PDB entry 3M0O | X-ray diffraction, 1.60 A resolution | chain A

[Chain A]
Name: Monomeric sarcosine oxidase
Organism: Bacillus sp
Notes: EC 1.5.3.1
Reference sequence: P40859 (MSOX_BACB0); residues 1-389 here correspond to UniProt positions 2-390 (UniProt number = residue number + 1)
Chain sequence (389 residues; row label = number of the first residue in the row):
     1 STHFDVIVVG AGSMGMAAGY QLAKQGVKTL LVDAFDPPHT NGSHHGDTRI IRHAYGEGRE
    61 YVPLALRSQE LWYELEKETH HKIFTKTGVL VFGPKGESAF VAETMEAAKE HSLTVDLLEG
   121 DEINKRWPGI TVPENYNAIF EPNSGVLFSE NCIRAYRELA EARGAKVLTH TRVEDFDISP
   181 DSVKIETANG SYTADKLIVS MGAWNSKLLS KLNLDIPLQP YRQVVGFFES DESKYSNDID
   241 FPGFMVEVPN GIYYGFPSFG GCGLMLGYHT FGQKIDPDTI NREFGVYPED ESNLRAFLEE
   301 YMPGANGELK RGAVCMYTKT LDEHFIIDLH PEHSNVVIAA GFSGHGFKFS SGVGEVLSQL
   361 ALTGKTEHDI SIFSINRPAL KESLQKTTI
Disordered / not traced: 386-389
Differences from the reference sequence: engineered mutation Met-265 (Lys266 in P40859)
Curated features (UniProtKB/Swiss-Prot):
  - modified residue: Cys-315 (S-8alpha-FAD cysteine)
Ligand contacts: FAD (flavin-adenine dinucleotide): Val-9, Gly-10, Ala-11, Gly-12, Ser-13, Met-14, Val-32, Asp-33, Ala-34, Phe-35, Pro-37, His-39, Gly-42, Ser-43, His-44, Arg-49, Ile-50, Thr-171, Arg-172, Val-173, Ser-200, Met-201, Gly-202, Trp-204, Leu-208, Gln-223, Val-225, Tyr-254, Phe-256, Cys-315, Met-316, Tyr-317, Phe-342, Gly-344, His-345, Gly-346, Phe-347, Lys-348

[Summary]
Ligands of chain A: flavin-adenine dinucleotide.
Chain A is Monomeric sarcosine oxidase (Bacillus sp); the structure, Crystal Structure of the Lys265Met mutant
of monomeric sarcosine oxidase, was determined by X-ray diffraction, deposited together with 3M12 and 3M13.
